Entry 6HTR (X-ray diffraction, 2.60 A resolution); this record covers chains N and a of the 28 polymer chains in the assembly.

== Chain N ==
Protein: Proteasome subunit beta type-1
Organism: Saccharomyces cerevisiae (strain ATCC 204508 / S288c)
UniProt: P38624 (PSB1_YEAST); residues 1-196 here correspond to UniProt positions 20-215 (UniProt number = residue number + 19)
Amino-acid sequence (196 residues; row label = number of the first residue in the row):
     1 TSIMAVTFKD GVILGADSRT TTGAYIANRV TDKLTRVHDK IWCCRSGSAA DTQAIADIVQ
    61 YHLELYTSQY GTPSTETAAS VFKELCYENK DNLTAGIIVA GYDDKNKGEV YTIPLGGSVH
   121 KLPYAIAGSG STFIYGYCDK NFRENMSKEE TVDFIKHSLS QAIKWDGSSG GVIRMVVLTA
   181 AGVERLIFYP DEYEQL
Bound ions: Mg2+: Ile163, Asp166, Ser169
Swiss-Prot annotation at these positions:
  - active site: Thr1 (Nucleophile)

== Chain a ==
Protein: Proteasome subunit beta type-7
Organism: Saccharomyces cerevisiae (strain ATCC 204508 / S288c)
Notes: EC 3.4.25.1
UniProt: P30657 (PSB7_YEAST); residues -12 to 233 here correspond to UniProt positions 21-266 (UniProt number = residue number + 33)
Amino-acid sequence (246 residues; each row starts with the number of its first residue; numbers below 1 keep their minus sign (Thr-12 is residue -12)):
   -12 TQIANAGASP MVNTQQPIVT GTSVISMKYD NGVIIAADNL GSYGSLLRFN GVERLIPVGD
    48 NTVVGISGDI SDMQHIERLL KDLVTENAYD NPLADAEEAL EPSYIFEYLA TVMYQRRSKM
   108 NPLWNAIIVA GVQSNGDQFL RYVNLLGVTY SSPTLATGFG AHMANPLLRK VVDRESDIPK
   168 TTVQVAEEAI VNAMRVLYYR DARSSRNFSL AIIDKNTGLT FKKNLQVENM KWDFAKDIKG
   228 YGTQKI
Not modelled in the structure: -12 to 0, 229-233

== Interface between chain N and chain a ==
Pairs across the interface - 57 pairs, chain N then chain a:
  Arg19(N) with Ala189(a)
  Thr21(N) with Ala189(a)
  Ala24(N) with Phe146(a); Arg187(a); Asp188(a); Ala189(a), hydrogen bond (backbone-backbone); Arg190(a)
  Tyr25(N) with Phe146(a), hydrophobic; Arg187(a)
  Ile26(N) with Tyr186(a); Arg187(a), hydrogen bond (backbone-backbone); Asp188(a); Ala189(a)
  Ala27(N) with Arg187(a), hydrogen bond (backbone-side chain)
  Asn28(N) with Arg187(a)
  Arg29(N) with Tyr186(a); Arg187(a); Lys218(a), hydrogen bond (side chain-backbone); Trp219(a); Phe221(a)
  Val30(N) with Trp219(a), hydrophobic; Phe221(a), hydrophobic; Ala222(a), hydrophobic; Ile225(a)
  Asp32(N) with Ile225(a); Lys226(a); Gly227(a), hydrogen bond (side chain-backbone)
  Thr35(N) with Tyr228(a)
  Arg45(N) with Tyr228(a)
  Gln53(N) with Tyr228(a), hydrogen bond (backbone-side chain)
  Ala56(N) with Tyr228(a)
  Asp57(N) with Tyr228(a), hydrogen bond
  Phe133(N) with Leu33(a), hydrophobic
  Lys164(N) with Leu34(a)
  Trp165(N) with Ser32(a); Leu33(a); Leu34(a), hydrogen bond (backbone-backbone); Arg35(a); Asn37(a)
  Asp166(N) with Ser32(a); Leu34(a)
  Gly167(N) with Ser32(a), hydrogen bond (backbone-backbone); Leu34(a); Ala189(a)
  Gly171(N) with Trp219(a)
  Val172(N) with Trp219(a), hydrophobic
  Arg174(N) with Ala222(a), hydrogen bond (side chain-backbone); Ile225(a)
  Ile187(N) with Ala222(a), hydrophobic; Lys223(a)
  Tyr189(N) with Trp219(a); Lys223(a)
  Pro190(N) with Met217(a), hydrophobic; Trp219(a)
  Asp191(N) with Arg193(a), salt bridge
  Glu194(N) with Tyr185(a), hydrogen bond; Arg193(a), salt bridge
Other interface residues (no listed pair), chain N (31 interface residues in all): Ser18, Ile163, Ser168
Other interface residues (no listed pair), chain a (25 interface residues in all): Met150, Asp220

== Summary ==
31 residues of chain N face 25 of chain a across their interface; the contacts include 11 hydrogen bonds and 2
salt bridges. Polar contacts include Asp191(N)-Arg193(a), Glu194(N)-Arg193(a) and Ala27(N)-Arg187(a).
Ile163(N), Asp166(N) and Ser169(N) coordinate Mg2+. From UniProt: active-site residue Thr1(N) on chain N.
Here chain N is Proteasome subunit beta type-1 and chain a is Proteasome subunit beta type-7, both from
Saccharomyces cerevisiae (strain ATCC 204508 / S288c). Entry 6HTR (Yeast 20S proteasome with human beta2c
(S171G) in complex with 13) was determined by X-ray diffraction (same publication as 6HTB, 6HTC, 6HTD, 6HTP,
6HUB, 6HUC and 30 further entries).
